8A43 - chains C and K of the 12 polymer chains in the assembly; structure by electron microscopy, 4.09 A resolution (low resolution: residue-level contacts below are approximate; hydrogen-bond / salt-bridge calls are withheld).

# Chain C
Name: DNA-directed RNA polymerases I and III subunit RPAC1
From: Homo sapiens
UniProt: O15160 (RPAC1_HUMAN); residues 1-346 here = UniProt positions 1-346
Chain sequence (346 residues; numbered 1 to 346; the number before each row is that of its first residue):
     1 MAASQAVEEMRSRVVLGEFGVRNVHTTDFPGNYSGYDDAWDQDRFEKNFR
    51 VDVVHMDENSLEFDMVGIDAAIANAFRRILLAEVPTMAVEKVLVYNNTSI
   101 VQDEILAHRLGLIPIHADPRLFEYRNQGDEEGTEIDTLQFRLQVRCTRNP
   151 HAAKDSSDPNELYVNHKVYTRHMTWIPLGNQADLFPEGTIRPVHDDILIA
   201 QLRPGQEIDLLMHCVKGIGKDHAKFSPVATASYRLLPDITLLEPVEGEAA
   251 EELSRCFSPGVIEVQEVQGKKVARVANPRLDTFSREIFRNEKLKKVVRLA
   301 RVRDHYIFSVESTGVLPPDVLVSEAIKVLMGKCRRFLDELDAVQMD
Disordered / not traced: 1-38, 345-346
Curated features (UniProtKB/Swiss-Prot):
  - modified residue: Ala-2 (N-acetylalanine), Ser-4 (Phosphoserine)
Reported in the primary citation:
  - disease-associated variants - M65V, N74S, V94A, A117P, G132D, C146R, R191Q, I262T, T313M, E324K (citing earlier work)
  - disease-associated variants - I105F, H108Y, R109H (proposed by the authors, not directly observed)
  - disease-associated variants - M65V, V94A, A117P, G132D, C146R, R191Q, I262T, T313M, E324K: decreased stability (proposed by the authors, not directly observed)

# Chain K
Name: DNA-directed RNA polymerases I and III subunit RPAC2
From: Homo sapiens
UniProt: P0DPB6 (RPAC2_HUMAN); residue numbers follow UniProt; this construct covers 1-133
Chain sequence (133 residues; row label = number of the first residue in the row):
     1 MEEDQELERKISGLKTSMAEGERKTALEMVQAAGTDRHCVTFVLHEEDHT
    51 LGNSLRYMIMKNPEVEFCGYTTTHPSESKINLRIQTRGTLPAVEPFQRGL
   101 NELMNVCQHVLDKFEASIKDYKDQKASRNESTF
Disordered / not traced: 1-23, 131-133
Curated features (UniProtKB/Swiss-Prot):
  - modified residue: Met-1 (N-acetylmethionine)
Reported in the primary citation:
  - disease-associated variants - E47K, T50I, L51R, G52E, L55V, R56C, L82S, G99S (proposed by the authors, not directly observed)

# Interface between chain C and chain K
Residue-residue contacts (47; chain C residue first):
  Ala-39(C) / Lys-61(K)
  Trp-40(C) / Met-58(K)
  Trp-40(C) / Lys-61(K)
  Trp-40(C) / Glu-102(K)
  Trp-40(C) / Val-106(K)
  Gln-42(C) / Asn-105(K)
  Glu-46(C) / His-109(K)
  Phe-49(C) / Val-110(K)
  Phe-49(C) / Lys-113(K)
  Arg-50(C) / Lys-113(K)
  Val-51(C) / Ser-117(K)
  Met-56(C) / Lys-122(K)
  Asp-69(C) / Tyr-57(K)
  Ala-71(C) / Asn-53(K)
  Ala-71(C) / Ser-54(K)
  Ala-75(C) / Thr-50(K)
  Arg-78(C) / Asp-48(K)
  Arg-78(C) / His-49(K)
  Arg-78(C) / Thr-50(K)
  Ile-79(C) / Thr-50(K)
  Lys-220(C) / Asp-48(K)
  Asp-319(C) / Phe-114(K)
  Asp-319(C) / Lys-122(K)
  Val-322(C) / Phe-114(K)
  Ser-323(C) / Phe-114(K)
  Ser-323(C) / Glu-115(K)
  Ile-326(C) / Leu-111(K)
  Leu-329(C) / Cys-107(K)
  Met-330(C) / Met-104(K)
  Met-330(C) / Cys-107(K)
  Met-330(C) / Gln-108(K)
  Cys-333(C) / Leu-51(K)
  Cys-333(C) / Leu-103(K)
  Cys-333(C) / Met-104(K)
  Arg-334(C) / Met-104(K)
  Arg-335(C) / Ala-26(K)
  Phe-336(C) / Ala-26(K)
  Phe-336(C) / Leu-44(K)
  Phe-336(C) / Leu-51(K)
  Leu-337(C) / Leu-100(K)
  Leu-337(C) / Asn-101(K)
  Leu-337(C) / Met-104(K)
  Leu-340(C) / Leu-27(K)
  Leu-340(C) / Met-29(K)
  Leu-340(C) / Phe-96(K)
  Leu-340(C) / Gln-97(K)
  Gln-344(C) / Val-93(K)
Other interface residues (no listed pair), chain C (32 interface residues in all): Phe-45, Val-53, Lys-327, Lys-332, Glu-339
Other interface residues (no listed pair), chain K (39 interface residues in all): His-45, Glu-46, Glu-47, Pro-63, Tyr-121, Lys-125

# In short
Chain C and chain K form an interface of 32 and 39 residues respectively. The paper reports that M65V, V94A
and A117P of chain C, among others, reduce stability; 9 substitutions were tested in all.
Here chain C is DNA-directed RNA polymerases I and III subunit RPAC1 and chain K is DNA-directed RNA
polymerases I and III subunit RPAC2, both from Homo sapiens. Entry 8A43 (Human RNA polymerase I) was
determined by electron microscopy.
